8HKC - chains F and H of the 7 polymer chains in the assembly; structure by electron microscopy, 2.49 A resolution.

== Chain F ==
Protein: DNA-directed RNA polymerase subunit beta'
Organism: Escherichia coli K-12
Notes: EC 2.7.7.6
UniProt: P0A8T7 (RPOC_ECOLI); residue numbers follow UniProt; this construct covers 2-1407
Sequence (1425 residues; row label = number of the first residue in the row; numbers below 1 keep their minus sign (Met-1 is residue -1)):
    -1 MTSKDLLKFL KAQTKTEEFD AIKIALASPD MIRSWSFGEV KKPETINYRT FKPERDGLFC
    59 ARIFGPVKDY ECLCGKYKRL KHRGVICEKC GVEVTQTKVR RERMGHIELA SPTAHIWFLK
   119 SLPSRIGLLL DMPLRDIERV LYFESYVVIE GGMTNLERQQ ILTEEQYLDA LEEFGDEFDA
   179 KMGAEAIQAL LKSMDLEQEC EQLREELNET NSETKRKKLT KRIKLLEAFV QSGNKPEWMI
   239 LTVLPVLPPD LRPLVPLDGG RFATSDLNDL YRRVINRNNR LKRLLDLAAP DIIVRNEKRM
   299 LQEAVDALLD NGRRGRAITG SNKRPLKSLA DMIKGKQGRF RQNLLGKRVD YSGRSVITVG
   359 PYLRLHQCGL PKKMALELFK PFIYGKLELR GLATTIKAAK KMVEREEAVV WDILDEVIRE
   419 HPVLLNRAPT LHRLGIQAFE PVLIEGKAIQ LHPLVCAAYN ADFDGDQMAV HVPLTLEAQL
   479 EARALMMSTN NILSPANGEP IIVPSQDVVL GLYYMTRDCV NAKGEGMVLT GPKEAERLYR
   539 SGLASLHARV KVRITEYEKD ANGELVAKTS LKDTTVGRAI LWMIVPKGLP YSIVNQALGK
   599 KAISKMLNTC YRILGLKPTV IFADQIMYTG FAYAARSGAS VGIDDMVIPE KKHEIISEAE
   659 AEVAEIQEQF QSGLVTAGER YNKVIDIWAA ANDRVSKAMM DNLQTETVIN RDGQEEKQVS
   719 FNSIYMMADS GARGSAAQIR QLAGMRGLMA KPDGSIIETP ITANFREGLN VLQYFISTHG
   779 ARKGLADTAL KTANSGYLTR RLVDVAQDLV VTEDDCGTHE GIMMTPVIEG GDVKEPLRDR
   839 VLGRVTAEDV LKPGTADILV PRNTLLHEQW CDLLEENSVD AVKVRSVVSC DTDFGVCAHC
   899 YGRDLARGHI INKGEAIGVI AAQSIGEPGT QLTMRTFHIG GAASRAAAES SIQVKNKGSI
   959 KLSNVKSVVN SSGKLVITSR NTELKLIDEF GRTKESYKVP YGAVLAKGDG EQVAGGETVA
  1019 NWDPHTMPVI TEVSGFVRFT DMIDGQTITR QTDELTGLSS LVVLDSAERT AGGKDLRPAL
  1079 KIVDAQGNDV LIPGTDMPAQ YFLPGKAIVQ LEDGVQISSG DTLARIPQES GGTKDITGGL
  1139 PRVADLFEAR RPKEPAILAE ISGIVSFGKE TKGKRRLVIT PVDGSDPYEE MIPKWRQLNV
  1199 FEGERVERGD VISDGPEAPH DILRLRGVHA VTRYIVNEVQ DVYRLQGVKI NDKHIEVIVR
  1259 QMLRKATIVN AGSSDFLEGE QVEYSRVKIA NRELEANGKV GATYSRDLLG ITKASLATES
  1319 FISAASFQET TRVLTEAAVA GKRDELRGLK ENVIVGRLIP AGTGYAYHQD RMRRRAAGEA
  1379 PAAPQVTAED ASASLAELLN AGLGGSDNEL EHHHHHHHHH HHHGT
Not modelled in the structure: -1 to 14, 931-956, 960-1135, 1377-1423
Sequence notes: initiating methionine (-1); expression tag (0-1, 1408-1423)
Ion coordination: Zn2+ site 1: Cys70, Cys72, Cys85, Cys88; Mg2+: Asp460, Asp462, Asp464; Zn2+ site 2: Cys814, Cys888, Cys895, Cys898
Reported in the primary citation:
  - binding site for the 54-nt DNA strand (chain H): Arg47

== Chain H ==
Molecule: 54-nt DNA strand
Organism: Escherichia coli
Sequence (54 nucleotides; numbered 1 to 54; the number before each row is that of its first residue):
     1 CCACTCACTG CGGTTGACTA CTAAATGGGG TCGTAAACCA CGTCTTCAAG GGGG
Not modelled in the structure: 14-26

== Chain F / chain H interface ==
Pairs across the interface - 15 pairs, chain F then chain H:
  Arg47(F) with DA37(H), salt bridge to the phosphate
  Lys118(F) with DG10(H), salt bridge to the phosphate
  Leu120(F) with DG10(H), sugar contact
  Asn209(F) with DC2(H), hydrogen bond to the phosphate
  Ser210(F) with DC2(H), phosphate contact
  Arg311(F) with DC11(H), salt bridge to the phosphate
  Arg339(F) with DG13(H), salt bridge to the phosphate
  Tyr795(F) with DG12(H), sugar contact; DG13(H), sugar contact
  Lys1172(F) with DA3(H), phosphate contact; DC4(H), salt bridge to the phosphate
  Met1189(F) with DC4(H), phosphate contact
  Gln1326(F) with DG12(H), sugar contact
  Glu1327(F) with DC11(H), phosphate contact; DG12(H), hydrogen bond to the phosphate
Other interface residues (no listed pair), chain F (14 interface residues in all): Ala791, Arg798

== Overview ==
14 residues of chain F and 8 residues of chain H are in contact, with 2 hydrogen bonds and 5 salt bridges.
Polar pairs include Asn209(F)-DC2(H), Glu1327(F)-DG12(H) and Arg47(F)-DA37(H). The Zn2+ site 1 is built by
Cys70(F), Cys72(F), Cys85(F) and Cys88(F). The paper reports a binding site for the 54-nt DNA strand (chain H)
at Arg47(F).
Chain F is DNA-directed RNA polymerase subunit beta' (Escherichia coli K-12) and chain H is a 54-nt DNA strand
(Escherichia coli); the structure, Cryo-EM structure of E. coli RNAP sigma32 complex, was determined by
electron microscopy.
